PDB entry 1U6J | X-ray diffraction, 2.40 A resolution | chains A and E of the 6 polymer chains in the assembly

# Chain A (and E)
Molecule: F420-dependent methylenetetrahydromethanopterin dehydrogenase
From: Methanopyrus kandleri
Notes: EC 1.5.99.9; chain E of this document is another copy of the same molecule, construct and numbering; everything in this record applies to it too
UniProtKB: P94951 (MTD_METKA); residues 2-283 here correspond to UniProt positions 1-282 (UniProt number = residue number - 1)
Amino-acid sequence (283 residues; numbered 1 to 283; the number before each row is that of its first residue):
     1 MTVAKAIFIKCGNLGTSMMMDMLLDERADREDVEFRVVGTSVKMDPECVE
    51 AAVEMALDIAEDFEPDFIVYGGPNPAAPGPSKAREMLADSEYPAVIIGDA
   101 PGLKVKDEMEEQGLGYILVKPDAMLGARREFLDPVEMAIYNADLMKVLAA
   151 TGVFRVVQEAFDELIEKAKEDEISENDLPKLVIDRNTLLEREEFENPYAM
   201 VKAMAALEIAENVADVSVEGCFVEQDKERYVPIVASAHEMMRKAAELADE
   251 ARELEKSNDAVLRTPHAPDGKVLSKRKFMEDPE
Unresolved in the structure: 1
Sequence notes: initiating methionine (1)

# How chain A and chain E interact
Contacting residue pairs - 16 pairs, chain A then chain E:
  Asn196(A) - Lys256(E)
  Asn196(A) - Ser257(E)
  Pro197(A) - Asp259(E)
  Pro197(A) - Phe278(E)  hydrophobic
  Tyr198(A) - Lys256(E)
  Tyr198(A) - Asp259(E)
  Tyr198(A) - Val261(E)
  Tyr198(A) - Arg263(E)
  Tyr198(A) - Phe278(E)  hydrophobic
  Val201(A) - Phe278(E)  hydrophobic
  Lys202(A) - Glu253(E)  salt bridge
  Lys202(A) - Lys256(E)
  Glu250(A) - Glu253(E)
  Leu254(A) - Ser257(E)
  Ser257(A) - Ser257(E)
  Asn258(A) - Ser257(E)  hydrogen bond (side chain-backbone)

# Overview
Chain A and chain E form an interface of 9 and 7 residues respectively, with 1 hydrogen bond and 1 salt
bridge. Polar pairs include Lys202(A)-Glu253(E) and Asn258(A)-Ser257(E).
Chain A and chain E are both F420-dependent methylenetetrahydromethanopterin dehydrogenase (Methanopyrus
kandleri); the structure, The Structure of native coenzyme F420-dependent methylenetetrahydromethanopterin
dehydrogenase at 2.4A resolution, was determined by X-ray diffraction together with 1U6I and 1U6K from the
same study.
